9B19 - chains C and D of the 4 polymer chains in the assembly; structure by electron microscopy, 2.30 A resolution.

# Chain C
Name: viral protein 2
Source organism: enterovirus D68
Reference sequence: A0A0A7X639 (A0A0A7X639_9ENTO); residues 1-248 here correspond to UniProt positions 70-317 (UniProt number = residue number + 69)
Sequence (248 residues; numbered 1 to 248; the number before each row is that of its first residue):
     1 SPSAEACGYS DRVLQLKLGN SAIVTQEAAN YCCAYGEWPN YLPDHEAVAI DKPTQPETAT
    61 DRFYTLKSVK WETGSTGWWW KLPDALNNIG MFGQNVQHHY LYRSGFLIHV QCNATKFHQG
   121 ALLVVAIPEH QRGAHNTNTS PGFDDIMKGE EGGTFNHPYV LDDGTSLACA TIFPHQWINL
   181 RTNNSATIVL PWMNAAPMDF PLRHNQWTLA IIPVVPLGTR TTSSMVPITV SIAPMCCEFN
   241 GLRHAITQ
Unresolved in the structure: 1-9, 248

# Chain D
Name: Capsid protein VP4
Source organism: enterovirus D68
Reference sequence: Q68T42 (POLG_HED68); residues 0-68 here correspond to UniProt positions 1-69 (UniProt number = residue number + 1)
Sequence (69 residues; each row starts with the number of its first residue; numbering starts at 0):
     0 MGAQVTRQQT GTHENANIAT NGSHITYNQI NFYKDSYAAS ASKQDFSQDP SKFTEPVVEG
    60 LKAGAPVLK
Unresolved in the structure: 0-28, 63, 68
Curated features (UniProtKB/Swiss-Prot):
  - site: Lys-68 (Cleavage)
  - lipidation: Gly-1 (N-myristoyl glycine)

# Interface between chain C and chain D
Contacting residue pairs (13):
  Asp-11(C) with Glu-58(D); Val-66(D)
  Asn-30(C) with Val-56(D); Val-57(D), hydrogen bond (side chain-backbone); Glu-58(D), hydrogen bond (side chain-backbone)
  Tyr-31(C) with Pro-55(D); Val-56(D); Val-57(D), hydrogen bond (backbone-backbone)
  Cys-32(C) with Pro-55(D)
  Cys-33(C) with Pro-55(D), hydrogen bond (backbone-backbone)
  Tyr-35(C) with Lys-51(D); Phe-52(D), hydrophobic
  Thr-182(C) with Leu-67(D)
Also at the interface, not in a pair above, chain C (10 interface residues in all): Ser-10, Ala-29, Gly-36

# Summary
Chain C and chain D form an interface of 10 and 8 residues respectively; the contacts include 4 hydrogen
bonds. Among the polar pairs are Asn-30(C)/Val-57(D), Asn-30(C)/Glu-58(D) and Tyr-31(C)/Val-57(D).
Here chain C is viral protein 2 and chain D is Capsid protein VP4, both from enterovirus D68. Entry 9B19
(EV-D68 in complex with inhibitor Jun11-54-1) was determined by electron microscopy.
